8DF8 - chains B and U of the 4 polymer chains in the assembly; structure by X-ray diffraction, 2.92 A resolution.

Chain B:
Protein: Topoisomerase V
Source organism: Methanopyrus kandleri
Reference sequence: Q977W1 (Q977W1_9EURY); residues 1-854 here = UniProt positions 1-854
Chain sequence (854 residues; row label = number of the first residue in the row):
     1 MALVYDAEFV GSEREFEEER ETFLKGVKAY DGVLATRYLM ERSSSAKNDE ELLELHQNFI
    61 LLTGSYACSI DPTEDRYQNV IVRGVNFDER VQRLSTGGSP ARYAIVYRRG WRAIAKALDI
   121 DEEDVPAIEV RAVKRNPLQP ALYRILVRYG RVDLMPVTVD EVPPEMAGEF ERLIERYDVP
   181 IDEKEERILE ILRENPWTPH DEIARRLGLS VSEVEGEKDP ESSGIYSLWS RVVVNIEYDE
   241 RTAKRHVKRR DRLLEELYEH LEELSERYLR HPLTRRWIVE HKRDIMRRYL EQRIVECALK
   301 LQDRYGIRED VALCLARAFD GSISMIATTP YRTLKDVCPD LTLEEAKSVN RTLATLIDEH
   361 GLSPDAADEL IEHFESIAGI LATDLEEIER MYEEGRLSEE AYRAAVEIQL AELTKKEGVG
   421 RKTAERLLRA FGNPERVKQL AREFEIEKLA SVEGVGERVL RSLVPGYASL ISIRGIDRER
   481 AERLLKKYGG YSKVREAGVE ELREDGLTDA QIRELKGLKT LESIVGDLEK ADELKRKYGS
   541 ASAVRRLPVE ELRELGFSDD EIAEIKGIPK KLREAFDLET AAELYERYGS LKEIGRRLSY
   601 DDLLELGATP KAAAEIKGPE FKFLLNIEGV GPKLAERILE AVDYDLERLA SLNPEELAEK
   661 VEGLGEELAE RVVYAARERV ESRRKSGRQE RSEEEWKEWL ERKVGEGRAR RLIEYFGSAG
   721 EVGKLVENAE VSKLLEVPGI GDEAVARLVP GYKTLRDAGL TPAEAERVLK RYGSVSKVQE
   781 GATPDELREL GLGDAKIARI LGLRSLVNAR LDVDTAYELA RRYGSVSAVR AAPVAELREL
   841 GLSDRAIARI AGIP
Disordered / not traced: 1-2, 853-854
Construct notes: engineered mutation Ala-809 (Lys in Q977W1), Ala-820 (Lys in Q977W1), Ala-831 (Lys in Q977W1), Ala-835 (Lys in Q977W1), Ala-846 (Lys in Q977W1), Ala-851 (Lys in Q977W1)
Ion coordination: K+ site 1 near Ile-471 (its only coordinating residue here); K+ site 2: Leu-735, Val-737, Ile-740
Small-molecule neighbours: phosphite ion (PO3): Arg-108, Arg-131, Glu-215
From the paper describing this entry:
  - catalytic residues: Tyr-226
  - binding site for the 42-nt DNA strand (chain U): Arg-108, Arg-131, Arg-144, Arg-293
  - binding site for the 42-nt DNA strand: Arg-108
  - catalytic residues: Arg-108 (proposed by the authors, not directly observed)
  - mutagenesis - R37A, R83A, R109A, A132I, K134A, K134A/R135A, R288A/R293A: decreased catalytic activity
  - mutagenesis - K47A, H56A, R135A, R288A, Y289A, R293A: unchanged catalytic activity
  - mutagenesis - R108A, R108A/R109A, K134E/R135E, R288E/R293E, R288E/L290P/R293E, L290P: abolished catalytic activity
  - catalytic residues: Arg-131, Arg-144 (citing earlier work)

Chain U:
Molecule: 42-nt DNA strand
Notes: engineered mutation(s): GUA U13 is an abasic site
Sequence (42 nucleotides; row label = number of the first residue in the row):
     1 TGCCTGCACG AAGTAAGCAT ATGCTTACTT CGTGCAGGCA CA
Disordered / not traced: 1-2, 42
Glycans and other covalent adducts: phosphite ion (PO3) linked to DC41

Interface between chain B and chain U:
Contacting residue pairs (38; chain B residue first):
  Arg-37(B) with DG38(U), hydrogen bond to the phosphate; DC39(U), salt bridge to the phosphate
  Arg-108(B) with DA40(U), hydrogen bond to the phosphate; DC41(U), salt bridge to the phosphate
  Arg-131(B) with DC41(U), salt bridge to the phosphate
  Val-133(B) with DA40(U), phosphate contact
  Lys-134(B) with DC39(U), salt bridge to the phosphate; DA40(U), hydrogen bond to the phosphate
  Arg-144(B) with DC41(U), salt bridge to the phosphate
  Asp-201(B) with DC41(U), base contact
  Val-211(B) with DC41(U), sugar contact
  Arg-288(B) with DT33(U), base contact; DG34(U), base contact
  Arg-293(B) with DC31(U), salt bridge to the phosphate; DG32(U), salt bridge to the phosphate
  Ser-540(B) with DG17(U), phosphate contact
  Pro-569(B) with DC7(U), phosphate contact; DA8(U), phosphate contact
  Lys-570(B) with DC7(U), hydrogen bond to the phosphate
  Tyr-585(B) with DA8(U), phosphate contact
  Ser-590(B) with DA8(U), phosphate contact; DC9(U), phosphate contact
  Leu-591(B) with DA8(U), phosphate contact
  Lys-592(B) with DA8(U), sugar contact
  Ala-746(B) with DA12(U), phosphate contact
  Pro-750(B) with DA12(U), phosphate contact
  Gly-751(B) with DA11(U), phosphate contact; DA12(U), hydrogen bond to the phosphate
  Tyr-752(B) with DA12(U), phosphate contact
  Lys-753(B) with DA12(U), phosphate contact; DG13(U), phosphate contact
  Thr-754(B) with DA11(U), sugar contact; DA12(U), hydrogen bond to the phosphate
  Ser-774(B) with DA11(U), phosphate contact
  Val-775(B) with DA11(U), hydrogen bond to the phosphate
  Ser-776(B) with DG10(U), hydrogen bond to the phosphate; DA11(U), hydrogen bond to the phosphate
  Asn-808(B) with DA19(U), phosphate contact
Interface residues without a listed pair, chain B (40 interface residues in all): Ala-132, Arg-135, His-200, Glu-215, Arg-287, Lys-438, Arg-495, Ile-568, Arg-573, Gly-589, Glu-743, Val-749, Glu-780
Interface residues without a listed pair, chain U (19 interface residues in all): DA16, DG23

Overview:
The interface between chain B and chain U involves 40 residues on one side and 19 on the other, with 9
hydrogen bonds and 7 salt bridges. Among the polar pairs are Arg-37(B)/DG38(U), Arg-108(B)/DA40(U) and
Lys-134(B)/DA40(U). The paper reports catalytic residues Tyr-226(B), Arg-108(B) and Arg-131(B) among others;
R37A, R83A and R109A of chain B, among others, reduce catalytic activity; 19 substitutions were tested in all.
Chain B is Topoisomerase V (Methanopyrus kandleri) and chain U is a 42-nt DNA strand; the structure, Structure
of M. kandleri topoisomerase V in complex with DNA. 40 base pair symmetric DNA complex, was determined by
X-ray diffraction, deposited together with 8DF7, 8DF9 and 8DFB.
